PDB entry 5GLB | X-ray diffraction, 1.60 A resolution | chain A

# Chain A
Protein: Beta-lactamase
Source organism: Burkholderia thailandensis
Notes: EC 3.5.2.6
UniProtKB: A0A2Z4SUB5 (A0A2Z4SUB5_BURTH); the construct has insertions or renumbered stretches relative to UniProt, so the offset changes along the chain: 26-172 = UniProt 31-177; 183-248 = UniProt 178-243; 250-262 = UniProt 244-256; 264-301 = UniProt 257-294
Sequence (278 residues; each row starts with the number of its first residue; note: 2 numbers in that range are skipped by the numbering (no residue carries them; nothing is unmodelled there)):
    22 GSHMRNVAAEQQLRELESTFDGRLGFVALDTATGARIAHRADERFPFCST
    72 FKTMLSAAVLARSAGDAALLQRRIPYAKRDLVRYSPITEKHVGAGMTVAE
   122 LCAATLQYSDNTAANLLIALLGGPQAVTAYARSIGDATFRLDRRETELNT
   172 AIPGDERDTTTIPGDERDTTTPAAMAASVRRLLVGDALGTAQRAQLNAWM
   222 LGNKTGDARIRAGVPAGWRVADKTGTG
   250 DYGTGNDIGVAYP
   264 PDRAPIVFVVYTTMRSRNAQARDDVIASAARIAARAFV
Disordered / not traced: 174-183
Differences from the reference sequence: expression tag (22-25); insertion (173-182)
Small-molecule neighbours: CBA (CB4; pinacol[[2-amino-alpha-(1-carboxy-1-methylethoxyimino)-4-thiazoleacetyl]amino]methaneboronate): C69, S70, K73, R104, Y105, Y129, S130, N132, E166, N170, T226, T245, G246, T247
Reported in the primary citation:
  - binding site for CBA: Y105, N132
  - conformationally variable residues (loop rearrangement): E166, N170

# In short
Ligands of chain A: CBA. From the paper: a binding site for CBA at Y105 and N132; conformational variability
at E166 and N170.
Chain A is Beta-lactamase (Burkholderia thailandensis); the structure, Crystal structure of the class A
beta-lactamase PenL-tTR10 in complex with CBA, was determined by X-ray diffraction (same publication as 5GL9,
5GLA, 5GLC and 5GLD).
